PDB entry 6YNY | electron microscopy, 2.70 A resolution | chains d and s of the 81 polymer chains in the assembly

Chain d:
Name: subunit d
Organism: Tetrahymena thermophila
UniProtKB: Q239R1 (Q239R1_TETTS); residues 1-234 here = UniProt positions 1-234
Amino-acid sequence (234 residues; numbered 1 to 234; the number before each row is that of its first residue):
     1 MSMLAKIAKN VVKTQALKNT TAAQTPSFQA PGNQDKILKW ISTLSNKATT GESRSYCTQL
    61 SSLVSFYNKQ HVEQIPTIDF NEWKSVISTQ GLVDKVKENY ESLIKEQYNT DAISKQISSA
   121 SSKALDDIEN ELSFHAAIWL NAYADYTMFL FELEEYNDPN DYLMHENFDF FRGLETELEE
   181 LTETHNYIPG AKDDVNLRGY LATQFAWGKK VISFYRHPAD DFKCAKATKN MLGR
Disordered / not traced: 1-28
Residues lining bound ligands: 1,2-diacyl-sn-glycero-3-phosphocholine (PC1): A206, W207, G208, K209, K210

Chain s:
Name: ATPTT13
Organism: Tetrahymena thermophila
UniProtKB: I7MLU7 (I7MLU7_TETTS); residues 1-145 here = UniProt positions 1-145
Amino-acid sequence (145 residues; row label = number of the first residue in the row):
     1 MNSLSSKKAN SLVFKSIRNF TLQWGSLAER PMVDRVMSTS TWPVPYYQRL FKAYPIREKK
    61 DKMSLLLSDI DIDDTNWYQA KDFLRGSFRG RQIVDYVENN IASNTYILIQ QDVANMAKAY
   121 VHDICGYIDV ANKENVRILS KGDLI
Disordered / not traced: 1-21

Chain d / chain s interface:
Residue-residue contacts - 114 pairs, chain d then chain s:
  W40(d) - Y120(s)  hydrophobic
  L44(d) - V113(s)
  K47(d) - V113(s)
  A48(d) - D112(s)
  A48(d) - V113(s)  hydrophobic
  T49(d) - Q111(s)
  T49(d) - D112(s)
  T50(d) - D112(s)  hydrogen bond
  E52(d) - K118(s)  salt bridge
  S53(d) - D112(s)  hydrogen bond
  S53(d) - A114(s)
  Y56(d) - A117(s)  hydrophobic
  Y56(d) - K118(s)
  Y56(d) - V121(s)
  C57(d) - V113(s)  hydrophobic
  L60(d) - Y120(s)  hydrophobic
  L60(d) - V121(s)
  L60(d) - I124(s)  hydrophobic
  L63(d) - I124(s)  hydrophobic
  L63(d) - C125(s)  hydrophobic
  F66(d) - I128(s)  hydrophobic
  Y67(d) - I124(s)  hydrogen bond (side chain-backbone)
  Y67(d) - Y127(s)  hydrogen bond (side chain-backbone)
  Y67(d) - I128(s)  hydrogen bond (side chain-backbone)
  K95(d) - I145(s)
  V96(d) - I145(s)
  N99(d) - D143(s)  hydrogen bond (side chain-backbone)
  N99(d) - L144(s)  hydrogen bond (side chain-backbone)
  Y100(d) - L144(s)  hydrophobic
  L103(d) - I138(s)
  E106(d) - I138(s)
  E106(d) - K141(s)  salt bridge
  Q107(d) - E134(s)
  Y108(d) - A131(s)
  Y108(d) - E134(s)
  Y108(d) - N135(s)  hydrogen bond
  N109(d) - R137(s)
  I113(d) - V130(s)  hydrophobic
  A120(d) - Y127(s)  hydrogen bond (backbone-side chain)
  S121(d) - D123(s)
  S121(d) - Y127(s)  hydrogen bond (backbone-side chain)
  S122(d) - D123(s)
  K123(d) - Y96(s)
  A124(d) - A119(s)
  L125(d) - Y120(s)  hydrophobic
  D127(d) - Y96(s)
  D127(d) - N100(s)
  D127(d) - I101(s)
  I128(d) - N115(s)
  I128(d) - A119(s)  hydrophobic
  I128(d) - Y120(s)  hydrophobic
  E129(d) - R89(s)
  N130(d) - R89(s)  hydrogen bond
  N130(d) - I93(s)
  N130(d) - Y96(s)
  N130(d) - V97(s)
  E131(d) - I101(s)
  E131(d) - L108(s)
  E131(d) - N115(s)
  S133(d) - I93(s)
  F134(d) - W77(s)  hydrophobic
  F134(d) - K81(s)
  F134(d) - L84(s)  hydrophobic
  F134(d) - I93(s)
  F134(d) - V97(s)  hydrophobic
  F134(d) - Y106(s)
  F134(d) - L108(s)  hydrophobic
  H135(d) - L108(s)
  H135(d) - Q110(s)
  A137(d) - A80(s)
  I138(d) - I72(s)  hydrophobic
  I138(d) - N76(s)
  I138(d) - W77(s)  hydrophobic
  I138(d) - Y106(s)
  W139(d) - I72(s)  hydrophobic
  W139(d) - L108(s)  hydrogen bond (side chain-backbone)
  N141(d) - N76(s)  hydrogen bond
  N141(d) - Q79(s)  hydrogen bond
  A142(d) - I72(s)  hydrophobic
  A142(d) - N76(s)
  D145(d) - N76(s)
  Y146(d) - S68(s)
  Y146(d) - I70(s)  hydrogen bond (side chain-backbone)
  F149(d) - L65(s)
  F149(d) - L67(s)
  F149(d) - S68(s)
  E152(d) - K62(s)
  E152(d) - M63(s)
  E152(d) - L65(s)
  E155(d) - K62(s)  salt bridge
  Y156(d) - L65(s)  hydrophobic
  D161(d) - L50(s)
  D161(d) - F51(s)
  D161(d) - K52(s)  hydrogen bond (backbone-backbone)
  Y162(d) - F51(s)
  Y162(d) - K52(s)
  L163(d) - F51(s)  hydrophobic
  L163(d) - K52(s)
  H165(d) - Y54(s)
  E166(d) - K52(s)
  E166(d) - Y54(s)
  E166(d) - K59(s)  salt bridge
  D169(d) - Y54(s)  hydrogen bond
  D169(d) - R57(s)  salt bridge
  F170(d) - K59(s)
  F170(d) - S64(s)
  F170(d) - L65(s)  hydrogen bond (backbone-backbone)
  F171(d) - S64(s)
  F171(d) - L65(s)  hydrophobic
  F171(d) - L66(s)
  R172(d) - S64(s)  hydrogen bond (backbone-side chain)
  R172(d) - L66(s)
  L174(d) - L66(s)  hydrophobic
  E175(d) - R57(s)  salt bridge
Other interface residues (no listed pair), chain d (67 interface residues in all): Q59, I117, D126, L132, L153, N160, G173
Other interface residues (no listed pair), chain s (64 interface residues in all): A53, D61, D71, T75, F83, I109, M116, H122, G142

Summary:
Chain d and chain s form an interface of 67 and 64 residues respectively; the contacts include 19 hydrogen
bonds and 6 salt bridges. Polar contacts include E52(d)-K118(s), E106(d)-K141(s) and E155(d)-K62(s). Bound to
chain d: 1,2-diacyl-sn-glycero-3-phosphocholine.
Chain d is subunit d and chain s is ATPTT13, both from Tetrahymena thermophila; the structure, Cryo-EM
structure of Tetrahymena thermophila mitochondrial ATP synthase - F1Fo composite dimer model, was determined
by electron microscopy (same publication as 6YNV, 6YNW, 6YNX, 6YNZ and 6YO0).
